1I0A - chains A and D of the 4 polymer chains in the assembly; structure by X-ray diffraction, 2.50 A resolution.

Chain A (and D):
Protein: Delta crystallin I
Organism: Meleagris gallopavo
Notes: EC 4.3.2.1; chain D of this document is another copy of the same molecule, construct and numbering; everything in this record applies to it too
UniProtKB: Q7SIE0 (Q7SIE0_MELGA); numbering as in UniProt (aligned over 1-466)
Sequence (466 residues; numbered 1 to 466; the number before each row is that of its first residue):
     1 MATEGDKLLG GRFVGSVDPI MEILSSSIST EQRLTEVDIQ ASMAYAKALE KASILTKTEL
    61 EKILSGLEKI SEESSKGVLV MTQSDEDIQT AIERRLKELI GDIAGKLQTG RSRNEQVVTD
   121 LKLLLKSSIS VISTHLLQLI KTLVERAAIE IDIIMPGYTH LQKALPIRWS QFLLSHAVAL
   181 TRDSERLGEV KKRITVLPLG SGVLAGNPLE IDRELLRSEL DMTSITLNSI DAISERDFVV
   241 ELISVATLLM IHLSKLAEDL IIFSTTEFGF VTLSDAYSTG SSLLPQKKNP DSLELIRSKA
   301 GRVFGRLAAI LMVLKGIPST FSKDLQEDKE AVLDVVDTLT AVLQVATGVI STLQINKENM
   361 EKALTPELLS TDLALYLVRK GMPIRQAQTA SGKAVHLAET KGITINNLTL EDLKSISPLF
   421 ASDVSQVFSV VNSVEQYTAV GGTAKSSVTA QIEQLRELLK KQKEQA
Disordered / not traced: 1-10, 464-466 (chain D: 1-19, 463-466)

Interface between chain A and chain D:
Pairs across the interface (70):
  Gly11(A) - Thr142(D)  hydrogen bond (backbone-side chain)
  Gly11(A) - Thr347(D)
  Gly11(A) - Ser351(D)
  Arg12(A) - Tyr277(D)
  Arg12(A) - Gln344(D)  hydrogen bond (side chain-backbone)
  Arg12(A) - Thr347(D)
  Arg12(A) - Gly348(D)
  Arg12(A) - Ser351(D)  hydrogen bond (backbone-side chain)
  Arg12(A) - Thr352(D)
  Phe13(A) - Ser351(D)
  Phe13(A) - Thr352(D)
  Gly15(A) - Ala276(D)
  Ser16(A) - Ala276(D)
  Val17(A) - Ala276(D)
  Asp18(A) - Tyr277(D)  hydrogen bond
  Ile20(A) - Ala341(D)
  Ile20(A) - Gln344(D)
  Ile20(A) - Val345(D)  hydrophobic
  Met21(A) - Ser292(D)
  Ile23(A) - Ala341(D)  hydrophobic
  Leu24(A) - Leu295(D)
  Leu24(A) - Lys299(D)  hydrogen bond (backbone-side chain)
  Leu24(A) - Ala341(D)  hydrophobic
  Leu24(A) - Val345(D)  hydrophobic
  Asp291(A) - Lys323(D)
  Glu294(A) - Ser322(D)
  Glu294(A) - Lys323(D)  hydrogen bond (side chain-backbone)
  Glu294(A) - Asp324(D)
  Leu295(A) - Leu24(D)  hydrophobic
  Leu295(A) - Gln326(D)
  Arg297(A) - Ile317(D)
  Arg297(A) - Asp324(D)  salt bridge
  Ser298(A) - Val313(D)
  Ser298(A) - Asp324(D)
  Lys299(A) - Leu24(D)  hydrogen bond (side chain-backbone)
  Lys299(A) - Glu327(D)  salt bridge
  Gly301(A) - Ala309(D)
  Gly301(A) - Met312(D)
  Arg302(A) - Glu327(D)  salt bridge
  Arg302(A) - Glu330(D)  salt bridge
  Phe304(A) - Ala308(D)  hydrophobic
  Phe304(A) - Met312(D)  hydrophobic
  Gly305(A) - Gly305(D)
  Gly305(A) - Ala309(D)
  Arg306(A) - Arg306(D)
  Ala308(A) - Phe304(D)  hydrophobic
  Ala308(A) - Ala308(D)  hydrophobic
  Ala309(A) - Gly301(D)
  Ala309(A) - Gly305(D)
  Met312(A) - Gly301(D)
  Met312(A) - Phe304(D)  hydrophobic
  Val313(A) - Ser298(D)
  Ile317(A) - Arg297(D)
  Ser322(A) - Glu294(D)
  Lys323(A) - Asp291(D)  salt bridge
  Lys323(A) - Glu294(D)  hydrogen bond (backbone-side chain)
  Asp324(A) - Glu294(D)
  Asp324(A) - Arg297(D)  salt bridge
  Asp324(A) - Ser298(D)
  Gln326(A) - Leu295(D)
  Glu327(A) - Ser298(D)
  Glu327(A) - Lys299(D)  salt bridge
  Glu327(A) - Arg302(D)  salt bridge
  Glu330(A) - Arg302(D)  salt bridge
  Ala341(A) - Ile20(D)  hydrogen bond (backbone-backbone)
  Ala341(A) - Ile23(D)  hydrophobic
  Ala341(A) - Leu24(D)  hydrophobic
  Val342(A) - Leu24(D)  hydrophobic
  Val345(A) - Met21(D)  hydrophobic
  Val345(A) - Leu24(D)  hydrophobic
Also at the interface, not in a pair above, chain A (42 interface residues in all): Val14, Ser25, Ala300, Pro318, Asp337, Thr338
Also at the interface, not in a pair above, chain D (44 interface residues in all): Gln138, Ile251, Asp275, Ala300, Pro318, Thr338, Val342

In short:
The interface between chain A and chain D involves 42 residues on one side and 44 on the other, with 9
hydrogen bonds and 9 salt bridges. Polar contacts include Arg297(A)-Asp324(D), Lys299(A)-Glu327(D) and
Arg302(A)-Glu327(D).
Both chains are Delta crystallin I (Meleagris gallopavo). Entry 1I0A (Crystal structure of wild type turkey
delta 1 crystallin (eye lens protein)) was determined by X-ray diffraction together with 1HY0 and 1HY1 from
the same study.
